PDB entry 7MIB | electron microscopy, 5.80 A resolution (low resolution: residue-level contacts below are approximate; hydrogen-bond / salt-bridge calls are withheld) | chains G and A of the 10 polymer chains in the assembly

Chain G:
Molecule: 31-nt DNA strand
Sequence (31 nucleotides; each row starts with the number of its first residue):
     1 GTCGTAGCTGAGGCCTCAGCTACGACTTTTT

Chain A:
Protein: CRISPR-associated exonuclease Cas4/endonuclease Cas1 fusion
Organism: Geobacter sulfurreducens
Notes: EC 3.1.-.-, 3.1.12.1
UniProtKB: Q74H36 (CS4F1_GEOSL); residues 1-559 here = UniProt positions 1-559
Chain sequence (559 residues; row label = number of the first residue in the row):
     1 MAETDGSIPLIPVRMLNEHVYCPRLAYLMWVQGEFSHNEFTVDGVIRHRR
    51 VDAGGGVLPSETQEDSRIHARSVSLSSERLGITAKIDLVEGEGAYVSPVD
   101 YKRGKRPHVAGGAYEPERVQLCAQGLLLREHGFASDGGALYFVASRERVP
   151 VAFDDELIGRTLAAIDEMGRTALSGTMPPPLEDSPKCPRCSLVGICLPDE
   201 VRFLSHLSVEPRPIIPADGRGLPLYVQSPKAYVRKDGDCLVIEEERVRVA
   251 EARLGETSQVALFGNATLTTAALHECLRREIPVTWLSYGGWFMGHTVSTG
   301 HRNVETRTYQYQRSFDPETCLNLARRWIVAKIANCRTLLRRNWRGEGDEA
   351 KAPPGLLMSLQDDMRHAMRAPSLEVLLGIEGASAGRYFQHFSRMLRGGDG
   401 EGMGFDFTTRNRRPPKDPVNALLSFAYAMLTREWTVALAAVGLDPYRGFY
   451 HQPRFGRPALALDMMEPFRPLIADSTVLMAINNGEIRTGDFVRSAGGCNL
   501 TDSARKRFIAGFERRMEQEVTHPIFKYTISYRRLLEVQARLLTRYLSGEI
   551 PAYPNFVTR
Disordered / not traced: 1-210, 559
Swiss-Prot annotation at these positions:
  - binding site ([4Fe-4S] cluster): Cys22, Cys187, Cys190, Cys196
  - binding site (Mn(2+)): Asp87, Asp100, Glu380, His451, Glu466
What the authors report for this chain:
  - specificity-determining residues: Glu18
  - specificity-determining residues: Arg14, Leu25, Leu192 (by similarity / conservation)
  - mutagenesis - H48G, D100A: decreased catalytic activity
  - mutagenesis - S191A: decreased catalytic activity on Gsu-PAM
  - mutagenesis - E18Y: abolished catalytic activity on both PAMs

Interface between chain G and chain A:
Contacting residue pairs (7; chain G residue first):
  DG1(G) - Lys230(A)
  DG1(G) - Tyr232(A)
  DG1(G) - Glu245(A)
  DG1(G) - Arg246(A)
  DT5(G) - Tyr232(A)
  DT5(G) - Thr269(A)
  DA6(G) - Lys235(A)
Interface residues without a listed pair, chain G (5 interface residues in all): DT2, DG4
Interface residues without a listed pair, chain A (7 interface residues in all): Asp236

Summary:
The interface between chain G and chain A involves 5 residues on one side and 7 on the other. The paper
reports that H48G and D100A of chain A reduce catalytic activity; specificity determinants Glu18(A), Arg14(A)
and Leu25(A) among others; 4 substitutions were tested in all.
Here chain G is a 31-nt DNA strand and chain A is CRISPR-associated exonuclease Cas4/endonuclease Cas1 fusion
(Geobacter sulfurreducens). Entry 7MIB (Half integration complex of Cas4/Cas1/Cas2 with Cas4 still on the
Non-PAM side) was determined by electron microscopy (same publication as 7MI4, 7MI5, 7MI9 and 7MID).
